4J5N - chain A; structure by X-ray diffraction, 2.05 A resolution.

== Chain A ==
Protein: Phosphotriesterase, putative
Source organism: Deinococcus radiodurans
Reference sequence: Q9RVU2 (Q9RVU2_DEIRA); numbering as in UniProt (aligned over 1-323)
Amino-acid sequence (323 residues; each row starts with the number of its first residue):
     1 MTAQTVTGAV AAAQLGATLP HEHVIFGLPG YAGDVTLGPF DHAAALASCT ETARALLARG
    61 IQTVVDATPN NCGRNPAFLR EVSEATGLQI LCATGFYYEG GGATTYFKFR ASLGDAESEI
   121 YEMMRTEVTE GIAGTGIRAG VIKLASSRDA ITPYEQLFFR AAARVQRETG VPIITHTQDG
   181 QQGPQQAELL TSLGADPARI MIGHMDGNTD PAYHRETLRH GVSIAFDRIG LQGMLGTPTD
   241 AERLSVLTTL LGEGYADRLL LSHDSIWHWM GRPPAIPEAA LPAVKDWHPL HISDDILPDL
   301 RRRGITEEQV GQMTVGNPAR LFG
Disordered / not traced: 1
Modified positions: Lys143 (lysine nz-carboxylic acid; KCX)
Sequence notes: engineered mutation Leu28 (Tyr in Q9RVU2), Asn71 (Asp in Q9RVU2), Gly101 (Glu in Q9RVU2), Asp179 (Glu in Q9RVU2), Leu235 (Val in Q9RVU2), Met270 (Leu in Q9RVU2)
Metal / ion sites: Co2+ site 1: His21, His23, Lys143, Asp264; Co2+ site 2: Lys143, His176, His204
From the paper describing this entry:
  - Co2+ coordination: His21, His23, Lys143, His176, His204, Asp264
  - mutagenesis - Y28L/D71N/E101G/E179D/V235L/L270M, Y28L/D71N/Y97F/E101G/E179D/V235L/L270M: increased catalytic activity on OP 1-7
  - mutagenesis - D71N/E179D/L270M (25-fold), D71N/E101G/E179D/V235L/L270M: increased catalytic activity on paraoxon
  - catalytic residues: Phe26 (from molecular simulation)
  - mutagenesis - R228H: decreased catalytic activity (organophosphatase activity)
  - mutagenesis - Y28L/D71N/Y97F/E101G/E179D/V235L/P274L: increased catalytic activity on organophosphates

== In short ==
His21, His23, Lys143 and Asp264 coordinate Co2+ site 1. Lys143, His176 and His204 coordinate Co2+ site 2. The
paper reports the catalytic residue Phe26; Y28L/D71N/E101G/E179D/V235L/L270M and
Y28L/D71N/Y97F/E101G/E179D/V235L/L270M increase catalytic activity on OP 1-7; 6 substitutions were tested in
all.
Chain A is Phosphotriesterase, putative (Deinococcus radiodurans); the structure, Crystal Structure of a
Deinococcus radiodurans PTE-like lactonase (drPLL) mutant Y28L/D71N/E101G/E179D/V235L/L270M, was determined by
X-ray diffraction (same publication as 4J2M and 4J35).
